PDB entry 6W5R | electron microscopy, 3.60 A resolution | chain A

[Chain A]
Molecule: NPC intracellular cholesterol transporter 1
Source organism: Homo sapiens
UniProtKB: O15118 (NPC1_HUMAN); numbering as in UniProt (aligned over 1-1278)
Sequence (1311 residues; row label = number of the first residue in the row):
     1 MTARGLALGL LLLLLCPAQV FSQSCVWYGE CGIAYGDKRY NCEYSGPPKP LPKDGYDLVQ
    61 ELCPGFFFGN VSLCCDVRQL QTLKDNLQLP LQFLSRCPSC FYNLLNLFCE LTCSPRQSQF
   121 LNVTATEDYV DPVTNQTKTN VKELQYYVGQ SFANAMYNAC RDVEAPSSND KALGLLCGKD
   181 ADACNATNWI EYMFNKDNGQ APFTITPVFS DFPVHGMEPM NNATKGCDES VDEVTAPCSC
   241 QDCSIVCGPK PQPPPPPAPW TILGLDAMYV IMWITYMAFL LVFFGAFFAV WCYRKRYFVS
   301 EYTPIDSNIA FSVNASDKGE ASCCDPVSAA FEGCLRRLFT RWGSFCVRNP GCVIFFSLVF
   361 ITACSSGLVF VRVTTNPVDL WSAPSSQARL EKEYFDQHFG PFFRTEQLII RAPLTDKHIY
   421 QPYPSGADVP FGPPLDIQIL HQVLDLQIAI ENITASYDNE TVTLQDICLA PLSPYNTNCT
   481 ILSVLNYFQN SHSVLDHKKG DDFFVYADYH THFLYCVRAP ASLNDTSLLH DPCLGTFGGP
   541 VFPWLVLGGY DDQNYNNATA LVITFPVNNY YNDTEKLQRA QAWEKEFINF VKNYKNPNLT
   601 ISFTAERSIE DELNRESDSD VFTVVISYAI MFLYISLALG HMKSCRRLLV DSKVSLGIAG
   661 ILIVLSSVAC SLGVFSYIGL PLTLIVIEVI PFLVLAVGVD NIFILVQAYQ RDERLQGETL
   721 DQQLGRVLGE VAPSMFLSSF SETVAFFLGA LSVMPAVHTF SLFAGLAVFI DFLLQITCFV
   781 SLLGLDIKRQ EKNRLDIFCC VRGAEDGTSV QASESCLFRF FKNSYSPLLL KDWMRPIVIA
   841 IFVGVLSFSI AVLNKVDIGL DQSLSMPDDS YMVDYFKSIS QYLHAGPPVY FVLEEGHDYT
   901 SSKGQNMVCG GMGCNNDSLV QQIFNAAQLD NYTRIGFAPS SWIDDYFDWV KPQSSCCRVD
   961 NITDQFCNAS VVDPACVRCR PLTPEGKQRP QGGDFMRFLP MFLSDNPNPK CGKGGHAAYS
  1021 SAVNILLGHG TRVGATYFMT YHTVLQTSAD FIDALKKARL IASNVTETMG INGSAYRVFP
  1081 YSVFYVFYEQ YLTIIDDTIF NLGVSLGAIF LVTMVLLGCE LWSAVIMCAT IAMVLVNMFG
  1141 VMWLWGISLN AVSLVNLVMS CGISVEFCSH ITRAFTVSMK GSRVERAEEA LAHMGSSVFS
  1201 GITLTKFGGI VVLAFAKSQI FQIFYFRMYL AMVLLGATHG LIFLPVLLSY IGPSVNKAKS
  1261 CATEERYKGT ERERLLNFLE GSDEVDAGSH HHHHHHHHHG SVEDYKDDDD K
Not modelled in the structure: 1-22, 296-325, 803-811, 1256-1311
Construct notes: expression tag (1279-1311)
Disulfide bonds: C25-C74, C31-C42, C63-C109, C75-C113, C97-C238, C100-C160, C177-C184, C227-C243, C240-C247, C468-C479, C516-C533, C909-C914, C956-C1011, C957-C979, C967-C976
Covalent attachments: N-acetylglucosamine (NAG) linked to N158, N222, N452, N459, N478, N524, N598, N916, N931, N961, N968, N1064; glycan linked to N557
UniProt features mapped onto this chain:
  - region: L175 to I205 (Important for cholesterol binding and cholesterol transfer from NPC1 to liposomes), L1275 to F1278 (Required for location in lysosomes)
  - motif: L1275 to F1278 (Di-leucine motif)
  - binding site (cholesterol): N41, Q79
  - site: F108 (Important for cholesterol binding)
  - glycosylation (N-linked (GlcNAc...) asparagine): N70, N122, N135, N158, N185, N222, N452, N459, N478, N524, N557, N572, N598, N916, N931, N961, N968, N1064, N1072
  - natural variant: C63 (C63R: In NPC1), C74 (C74Y: In NPC1), Q92 (Q92R: In NPC1), C113 (C113R: In NPC1), T137 (T137M: In NPC1), P166 (P166S: In NPC1), C177 (C177G: In NPC1; C177Y: In NPC1), N222 (N222S: In NPC1), V231 (V231G: In NPC1), P237 (P237S: No effect on function), D242 (D242H: In NPC1; D242N: In NPC1), C247 (C247Y: In NPC1), 124 further natural variant entries in UniProt
  - mutagenesis: C25 to P257 (Decreases affinity for NPC2. Abolishes cholesterol transfer from NPC2 to NPC1), V26 to W27 (Nearly abolishes 25-hydroxycholesterol binding. Reduces cholesterol binding), R39 to N41 (Strongly reduces cholesterol and 25-hydroxycholesterol binding), N41 (N41A: Nearly abolishes cholesterol and 25-hydroxycholesterol binding), C63 (C63S: Loss of function), N70 (N70Q: Reduces glycosylation; when associated with Q-122 and Q-185. No effect on cholesterol and 25-hydroxycholesterol binding), C74 to C75 (Loss of function), T82 to L83 (Strongly reduces cholesterol and 25-hydroxycholesterol binding), Q88 (Q88A: Decreased affinity for NPC2 and decreased cholesterol transfer from NPC2 to NPC1; when associated with A-92 and A-96), Q92 (Q92A: Decreased affinity for NPC2 and decreased cholesterol transfer from NPC2 to NPC1; when associated with A-88 and A-96), R96 (R96A: Decreased affinity for NPC2 and decreased cholesterol transfer from NPC2 to NPC1; when associated with A-88 and A-92), C97 (C97S: Loss of function), 26 further mutagenesis entries in UniProt

[In short]
Covalently linked N-acetylglucosamine: at N158, N222, N452, N459, N478 and N524 and 6 more. From UniProt:
cholesterol-binding residues N41 and Q79 and 83 mutagenesis sites.
Chain A is NPC intracellular cholesterol transporter 1 (Homo sapiens); the structure, NPC1 structure in
Nanodisc, was determined by electron microscopy together with 6W5S, 6W5T, 6W5U and 6W5V from the same study.
